7U5C - chains B and C of the 8 polymer chains in the assembly; structure by electron microscopy, 4.60 A resolution (low resolution: residue-level contacts below are approximate; hydrogen-bond / salt-bridge calls are withheld).

# Chain B
Molecule: DNA primase large subunit
Organism: Homo sapiens
Notes: EC 2.7.7.-
UniProtKB: P49643 (PRI2_HUMAN); residues 1-509 here = UniProt positions 1-509
Sequence (512 residues; each row starts with the number of its first residue; numbers below 1 keep their minus sign (Gly-2 is residue -2)):
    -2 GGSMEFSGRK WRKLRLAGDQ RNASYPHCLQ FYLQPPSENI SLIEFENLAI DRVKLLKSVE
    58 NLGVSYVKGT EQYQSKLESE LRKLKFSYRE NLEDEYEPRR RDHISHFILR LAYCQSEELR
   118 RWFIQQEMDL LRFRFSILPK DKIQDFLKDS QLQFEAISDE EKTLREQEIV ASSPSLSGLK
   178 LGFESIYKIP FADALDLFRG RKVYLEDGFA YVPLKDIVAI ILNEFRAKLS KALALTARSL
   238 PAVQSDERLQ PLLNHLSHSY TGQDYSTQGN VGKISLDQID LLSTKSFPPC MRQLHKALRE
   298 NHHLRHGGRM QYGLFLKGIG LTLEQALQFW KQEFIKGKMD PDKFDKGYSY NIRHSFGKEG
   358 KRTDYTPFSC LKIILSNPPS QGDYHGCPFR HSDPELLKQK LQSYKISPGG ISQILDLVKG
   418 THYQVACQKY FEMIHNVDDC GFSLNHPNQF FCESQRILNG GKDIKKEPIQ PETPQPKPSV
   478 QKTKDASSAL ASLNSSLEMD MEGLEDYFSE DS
Not modelled in the structure: -2 to 21, 456-509
Sequence notes: expression tag (-2 to 0)
Residues lining bound ligands: 4Fe-4S cluster (SF4): Pro285, Pro286, Cys287, Cys367, Cys384, Cys424, Leu441, Pro444
Swiss-Prot annotation at these positions:
  - region: Leu253 to Lys270 (Interdomain linker)
  - binding site ([4Fe-4S] cluster): Cys287, Cys367, Cys384, Cys424
  - modified residue: Thr470 (Phosphothreonine)

# Chain C
Molecule: DNA polymerase alpha catalytic subunit
Organism: Homo sapiens
Notes: EC 2.7.7.7
UniProtKB: P09884 (DPOLA_HUMAN); numbering as in UniProt (aligned over 335-1462)
Sequence (1132 residues; numbered 331 to 1462; the number before each row is that of its first residue):
   331 GPGSADEEQV FHFYWLDAYE DQYNQPGVVF LFGKVWIESA ETHVSCCVMV KNIERTLYFL
   391 PREMKIDLNT GKETGTPISM KDVYEEFDEK IATKYKIMKF KSKPVEKNYA FEIPDVPEKS
   451 EYLEVKYSAE MPQLPQDLKG ETFSHVFGTN TSSLELFLMN RKIKGPCWLE VKSPQLLNQP
   511 VSWCKVEAMA LKPDLVNVIK DVSPPPLVVM AFSMKTMQNA KNHQNEIIAM AALVHHSFAL
   571 DKAAPKPPFQ SHFCVVSKPK DCIFPYAFKE VIEKKNVKVE VAATERTLLG FFLAKVHKID
   631 PDIIVGHNIY GFELEVLLQR INVCKAPHWS KIGRLKRSNM PKLGGRSGFG ERNATCGRMI
   691 CDVEISAKEL IRCKSYHLSE LVQQILKTER VVIPMENIQN MYSESSQLLY LLEHTWKDAK
   751 FILQIMCELN VLPLALQITN IAGNIMSRTL MGGRSERNEF LLLHAFYENN YIVPDKQIFR
   811 KPQQKLGDED EEIDGDTNKY KKGRKKAAYA GGLVLDPKVG FYDKFILLLD FNSLYPSIIQ
   871 EFNICFTTVQ RVASEAQKVT EDGEQEQIPE LPDPSLEMGI LPREIRKLVE RRKQVKQLMK
   931 QQDLNPDLIL QYDIRQKALK LTANSMYGCL GFSYSRFYAK PLAALVTYKG REILMHTKEM
   991 VQKMNLEVIY GDTDSIMINT NSTNLEEVFK LGNKVKSEVN KLYKLLEIDI DGVFKSLLLL
  1051 KKKKYAALVV EPTSDGNYVT KQELKGLDIV RRDWCDLAKD TGNFVIGQIL SDQSRDTIVE
  1111 NIQKRLIEIG ENVLNGSVPV SQFEINKALT KDPQDYPDKK SLPHVHVALW INSQGGRKVK
  1171 AGDTVSYVIC QDGSNLTASQ RAYAPEQLQK QDNLTIDTQY YLAQQIHPVV ARICEPIDGI
  1231 DAVLIATWLG LDPTQFRVHH YHKDEENDAL LGGPAQLTDE EKYRDCERFK CPCPTCGTEN
  1291 IYDNVFDGSG TDMEPSLYRC SNIDCKASPL TFTVQLSNKL IMDIRRFIKK YYDGWLICEE
  1351 PTCRNRTRHL PLQFSRTGPL CPACMKATLQ PEYSDKSLYT QLCFYRYIFD AECALEKLTT
  1411 DHEKDKLKKQ FFTPKVLQDY RKLKNTAEQF LSRSGYSEVN LSKLFAGCAV KS
Not modelled in the structure: 331-337, 673-679, 809-841, 883-897, 1259-1265, 1457-1462
Sequence notes: expression tag (331-334)
Ion coordination: Zn2+ site 1: Cys1283, Cys1286, Cys1310; Zn2+ site 2: Cys1353, Cys1371, Cys1374
Swiss-Prot annotation at these positions:
  - zinc finger: Cys1283 to Ser1318 (CysA-type)
  - motif: Cys1348 to Cys1374 (CysB motif)
  - binding site (Zn(2+)): Cys1283, Cys1286, Cys1310, Cys1315, Cys1348, Cys1353, Cys1371, Cys1374
  - modified residue: Thr406 (Phosphothreonine), Lys970 (N6-succinyllysine)
Reported in the primary citation:
  - conformationally variable residues (loop rearrangement): Asp1400 to Pro1424

# Interface between chain B and chain C
Pairs across the interface (57; chain B residue first):
  Pro32(B) - Phe1455(C)
  Pro33(B) - Leu1451(C)
  Ser34(B) - Leu1451(C)
  Ser34(B) - Ser1452(C)
  Glu35(B) - Leu1451(C)
  Asn36(B) - Val1449(C)
  Ile37(B) - Ser1447(C)
  Ile37(B) - Glu1448(C)
  Ile37(B) - Val1449(C)
  Ser38(B) - Ser1447(C)
  Leu39(B) - Ser1447(C)
  Ile40(B) - Tyr1389(C)
  Phe104(B) - Phe1455(C)
  Gln112(B) - Met985(C)
  Arg235(B) - Ile898(C)
  Arg235(B) - Glu900(C)
  Arg235(B) - Tyr978(C)
  Leu237(B) - Arg981(C)
  Arg245(B) - Tyr1446(C)
  Arg245(B) - Glu1448(C)
  Arg245(B) - Val1449(C)
  Gln247(B) - Glu1256(C)
  His252(B) - Glu1256(C)
  His255(B) - Asn1257(C)
  His255(B) - Asp1258(C)
  Ser256(B) - Asp1258(C)
  Tyr257(B) - Gln1266(C)
  Gly259(B) - Gln1266(C)
  Gln260(B) - Gln1266(C)
  Gln260(B) - Leu1267(C)
  Arg302(B) - Asp853(C)
  Arg302(B) - Ser1104(C)
  Arg302(B) - Arg1105(C)
  Arg302(B) - Asp1106(C)
  His303(B) - Arg1105(C)
  His303(B) - Val1109(C)
  His303(B) - Asp1228(C)
  His303(B) - Ile1230(C)
  Lys340(B) - Glu1110(C)
  Lys343(B) - Gln1113(C)
  Gly344(B) - Gln1113(C)
  Tyr345(B) - Asp1106(C)
  Tyr347(B) - Thr1237(C)
  Tyr347(B) - Trp1238(C)
  Asn348(B) - Leu1234(C)
  His351(B) - Leu1234(C)
  Lys355(B) - Arg1247(C)
  Glu356(B) - Asp1231(C)
  Glu356(B) - Val1233(C)
  Glu356(B) - His1250(C)
  Glu356(B) - Glu1255(C)
  Thr360(B) - Glu1255(C)
  Tyr362(B) - Glu1271(C)
  Lys369(B) - Asp1258(C)
  Pro375(B) - Glu997(C)
  Pro375(B) - Asn1011(C)
  Ser377(B) - Lys854(C)
Interface residues without a listed pair, chain B (45 interface residues in all): Ile105, Arg117, Ala234, Leu246, Thr258, Met307, Lys358, Arg359
Interface residues without a listed pair, chain C (46 interface residues in all): Glu982, Gly1229, Val1248, His1252, Arg1274, Asn1450, Leu1454

# In short
45 residues of chain B face 46 of chain C across their interface. Bound to chain B: 4Fe-4S cluster.
Cys1283(C), Cys1286(C) and Cys1310(C) coordinate Zn2+ site 1. From UniProt: 4 [4Fe-4S] cluster-binding
residues on chain B; 8 Zn2+-binding residues on chain C. From the paper: conformational variability at
Asp1400(C).
Chain B is DNA primase large subunit and chain C is DNA polymerase alpha catalytic subunit, both from Homo
sapiens; the structure, Cryo-EM structure of human CST bound to DNA polymerase alpha-primase in a recruitment
state, was determined by electron microscopy.
